PDB entry 7YNA | electron microscopy, 3.64 A resolution | chains A and C of the 3 polymer chains in the assembly

Chain A:
Protein: CRISPR-associated RAMP family protein
Source organism: Desulfonema ishimotonii
UniProtKB: A0A401FT36 (A0A401FT36_9DELT); residue numbers follow UniProt; this construct covers 1-1601
Chain sequence (1601 residues; row label = number of the first residue in the row):
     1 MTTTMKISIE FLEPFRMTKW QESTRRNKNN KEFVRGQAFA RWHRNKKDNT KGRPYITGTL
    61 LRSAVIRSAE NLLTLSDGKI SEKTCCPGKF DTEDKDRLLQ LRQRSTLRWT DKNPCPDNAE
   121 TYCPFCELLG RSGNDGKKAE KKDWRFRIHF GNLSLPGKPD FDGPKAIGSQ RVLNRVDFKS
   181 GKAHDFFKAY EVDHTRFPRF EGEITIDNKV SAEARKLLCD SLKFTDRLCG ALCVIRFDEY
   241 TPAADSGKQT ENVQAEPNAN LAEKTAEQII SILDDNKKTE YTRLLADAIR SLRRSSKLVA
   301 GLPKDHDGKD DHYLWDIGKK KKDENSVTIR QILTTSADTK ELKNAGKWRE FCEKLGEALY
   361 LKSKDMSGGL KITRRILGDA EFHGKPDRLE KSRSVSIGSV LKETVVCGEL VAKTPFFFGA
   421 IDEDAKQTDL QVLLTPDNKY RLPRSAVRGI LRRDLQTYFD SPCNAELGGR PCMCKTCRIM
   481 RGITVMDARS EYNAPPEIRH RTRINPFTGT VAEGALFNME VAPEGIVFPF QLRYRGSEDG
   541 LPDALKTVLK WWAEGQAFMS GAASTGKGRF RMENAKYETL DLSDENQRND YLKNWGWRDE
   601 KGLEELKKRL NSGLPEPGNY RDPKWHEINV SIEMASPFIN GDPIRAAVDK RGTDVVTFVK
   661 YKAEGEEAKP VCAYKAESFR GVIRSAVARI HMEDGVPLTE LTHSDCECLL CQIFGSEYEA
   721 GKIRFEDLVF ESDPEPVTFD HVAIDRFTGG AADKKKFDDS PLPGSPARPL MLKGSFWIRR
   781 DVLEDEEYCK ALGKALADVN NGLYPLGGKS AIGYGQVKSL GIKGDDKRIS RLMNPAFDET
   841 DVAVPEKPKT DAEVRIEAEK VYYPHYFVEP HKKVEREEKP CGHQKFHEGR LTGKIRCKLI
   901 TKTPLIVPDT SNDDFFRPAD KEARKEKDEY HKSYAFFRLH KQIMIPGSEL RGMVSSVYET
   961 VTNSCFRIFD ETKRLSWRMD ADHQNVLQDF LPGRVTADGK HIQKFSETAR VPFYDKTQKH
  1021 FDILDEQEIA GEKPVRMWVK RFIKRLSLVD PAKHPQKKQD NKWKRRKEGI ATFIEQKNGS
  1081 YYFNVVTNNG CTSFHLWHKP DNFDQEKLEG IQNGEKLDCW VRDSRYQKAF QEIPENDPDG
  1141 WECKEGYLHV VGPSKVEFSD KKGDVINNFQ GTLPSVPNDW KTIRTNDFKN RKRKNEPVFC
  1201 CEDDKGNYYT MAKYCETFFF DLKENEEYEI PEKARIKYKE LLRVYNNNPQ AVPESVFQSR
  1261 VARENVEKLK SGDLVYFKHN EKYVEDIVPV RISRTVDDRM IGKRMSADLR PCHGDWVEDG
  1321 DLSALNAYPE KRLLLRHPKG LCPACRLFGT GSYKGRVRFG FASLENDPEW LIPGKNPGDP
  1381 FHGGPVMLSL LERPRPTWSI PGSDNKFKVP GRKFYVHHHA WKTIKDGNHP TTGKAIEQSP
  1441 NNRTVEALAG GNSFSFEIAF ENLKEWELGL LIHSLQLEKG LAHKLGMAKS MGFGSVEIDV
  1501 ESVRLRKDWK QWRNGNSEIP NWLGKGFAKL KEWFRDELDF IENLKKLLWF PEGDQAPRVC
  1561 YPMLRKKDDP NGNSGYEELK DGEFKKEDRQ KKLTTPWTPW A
Disordered / not traced: 132-144, 239-259, 367-378, 1317-1335

Chain C:
Molecule: Target RNA-1
Source organism: Desulfonema ishimotonii
Sequence (32 nucleotides; numbered -6 to 25; the number before each row is that of its first residue; numbers below 1 keep their minus sign (A-6 is residue -6)):
    -6 AGCUCGUUAG UAACGAUGUU GUUCAAGUUC CU
Disordered / not traced: -6 to 0

Chain A / chain C interface:
Pairs across the interface - 61 pairs, chain A then chain C:
  Tyr281(A) with A18(C), hydrogen bond to the phosphate
  Arg283(A) with U22(C), sugar contact; C23(C), salt bridge to the phosphate
  His306(A) with U16(C), sugar contact; C17(C), phosphate contact
  Tyr360(A) with C23(C), phosphate contact
  Lys364(A) with C23(C), salt bridge to the phosphate
  Asp429(A) with C23(C), base contact
  Val511(A) with G20(C), base contact; U21(C), base contact
  Ala512(A) with U21(C), sugar contact
  Glu513(A) with U21(C), sugar contact
  Gly514(A) with U21(C), hydrogen bond to the sugar; C23(C), sugar contact
  Ala515(A) with U21(C), sugar contact
  Leu516(A) with U21(C), base contact; U22(C), sugar contact; C23(C), sugar contact
  Phe517(A) with C23(C), base contact
  Glu717(A) with U25(C), hydrogen bond to the sugar
  Ala751(A) with G14(C), base contact
  Asp753(A) with U15(C), sugar contact
  Lys754(A) with U15(C), hydrogen bond to the sugar; C17(C), hydrogen bond to the sugar; A18(C), sugar contact
  Lys755(A) with U15(C), sugar contact
  Lys756(A) with U15(C), base contact; U16(C), sugar contact; C17(C), sugar contact
  Phe757(A) with C17(C), base contact
  Ala981(A) with A6(C), hydrogen bond to the sugar; C7(C), base contact
  Asp982(A) with A6(C), base contact
  His983(A) with U4(C), salt bridge to the phosphate; A5(C), phosphate contact; A6(C), base contact
  Gln984(A) with A5(C), phosphate contact
  Arg1041(A) with A2(C), hydrogen bond to the base
  Phe1042(A) with U1(C), base contact
  Arg1125(A) with A2(C), hydrogen bond to the sugar; G3(C), hydrogen bond to the sugar
  Glu1157(A) with G8(C), hydrogen bond to the sugar; A9(C), sugar contact
  Phe1158(A) with A9(C), sugar contact
  Ser1159(A) with U10(C), sugar contact; G11(C), hydrogen bond to the phosphate
  Asp1160(A) with G11(C), hydrogen bond to the phosphate
  Lys1161(A) with G11(C), salt bridge to the phosphate
  Pro1249(A) with U12(C), phosphate contact; U13(C), phosphate contact
  Gln1250(A) with G11(C), hydrogen bond to the base; U12(C), sugar contact
  Leu1390(A) with U12(C), base contact
  Glu1392(A) with U12(C), base contact; U13(C), base contact
  Asn1441(A) with U13(C), hydrogen bond to the phosphate
  Arg1443(A) with U13(C), base contact; G14(C), base contact
  Leu1564(A) with G11(C), base contact
  Arg1565(A) with U10(C), salt bridge to the phosphate
  Glu1577(A) with U10(C), base contact
Interface residues without a listed pair, chain A (48 interface residues in all): Tyr313, Asp654, Ala752, Gln988, Gln1127, Lys1155, Arg1393

Overview:
Chain A and chain C form an interface of 48 and 23 residues respectively; the contacts include 14 hydrogen
bonds and 5 salt bridges. Polar pairs include Arg1041(A)-A2(C), Gln1250(A)-G11(C) and Gly514(A)-U21(C).
Here chain A is CRISPR-associated RAMP family protein and chain C is Target RNA-1, both from Desulfonema
ishimotonii. Entry 7YNA (Cryo-EM structure of Cas7-11-crRNA bound to target RNA-1) was determined by electron
microscopy (same publication as 7YN9, 7YNB, 7YNC and 7YND).
